PDB entry 6ZH5 | electron microscopy, 2.70 A resolution | chains Z and V of the 24 polymer chains in the assembly

Chain Z (and V):
Molecule: Ferritin
Source organism: Mus musculus
Notes: engineered mutation(s): GDIESAQSDEEVE; chain V of this document is another copy of the same molecule, construct and numbering; everything in this record applies to it too
UniProt: Q9CPX4 (Q9CPX4_MOUSE); numbering as in UniProt (aligned over 1-183)
Chain sequence (216 residues; numbered -19 to 196; the number before each row is that of its first residue; numbers below 1 keep their minus sign (Met-19 is residue -19)):
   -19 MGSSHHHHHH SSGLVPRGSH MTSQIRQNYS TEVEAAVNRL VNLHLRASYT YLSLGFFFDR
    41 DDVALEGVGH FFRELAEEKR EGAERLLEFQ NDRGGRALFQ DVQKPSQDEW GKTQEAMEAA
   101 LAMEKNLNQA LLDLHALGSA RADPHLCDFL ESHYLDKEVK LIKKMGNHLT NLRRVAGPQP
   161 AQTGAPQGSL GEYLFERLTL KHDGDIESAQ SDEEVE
Disordered / not traced: -19 to 1, 157-168, 192-196
Differences from the reference sequence: initiating methionine (-19); expression tag (-18 to 0, 184-196)

Chain Z / chain V interface:
Pairs across the interface (30; chain Z residue first):
  Asp39(Z) - Lys143(V)  hydrogen bond (backbone-side chain)
  Asp41(Z) - Gly146(V)
  Asp41(Z) - Asn147(V)
  Asp41(Z) - Thr150(V)  hydrogen bond (backbone-side chain)
  Asp42(Z) - Thr150(V)
  Val43(Z) - Thr150(V)
  Val43(Z) - Arg154(V)  hydrogen bond (backbone-side chain)
  Ala44(Z) - Asn147(V)
  Ala44(Z) - Thr150(V)
  Ala44(Z) - Asn151(V)  hydrogen bond (backbone-side chain)
  Leu45(Z) - Arg154(V)
  Ser169(Z) - Arg154(V)  hydrogen bond (backbone-backbone)
  Leu170(Z) - Arg154(V)  hydrogen bond (backbone-backbone)
  Leu170(Z) - Val155(V)  hydrophobic
  Leu170(Z) - Leu174(V)  hydrophobic
  Glu172(Z) - Arg154(V)  salt bridge
  Tyr173(Z) - Asn151(V)
  Tyr173(Z) - Arg154(V)
  Tyr173(Z) - Val155(V)  hydrophobic
  Tyr173(Z) - Leu174(V)
  Tyr173(Z) - Phe175(V)
  Tyr173(Z) - Leu178(V)
  Tyr173(Z) - Thr179(V)  hydrogen bond
  Leu174(Z) - Leu174(V)  hydrophobic
  Leu174(Z) - Leu178(V)  hydrophobic
  Arg177(Z) - Leu178(V)
  Arg177(Z) - Thr179(V)
  Arg177(Z) - His182(V)
  Leu178(Z) - Leu178(V)  hydrophobic
  Asp185(Z) - His182(V)  salt bridge
Other interface residues (no listed pair), chain Z (16 interface residues in all): Arg40, Lys181
Other interface residues (no listed pair), chain V (14 interface residues in all): Leu170, Gly171

Summary:
Chain Z and chain V form an interface of 16 and 14 residues respectively, with 7 hydrogen bonds and 2 salt
bridges. Among the polar pairs are Glu172(Z)-Arg154(V), Asp185(Z)-His182(V) and Asp39(Z)-Lys143(V).
Both chains are Ferritin (Mus musculus). Entry 6ZH5 (Folding of an iron binding peptide in response to
sedimentation is resolved using ferritin as a ...) was determined by electron microscopy, deposited together
with 6ZLQ, 6ZLG and 6Z3D.
